1YVL - chains A and C; structure by X-ray diffraction, 3.00 A resolution.

[Chain A]
Molecule: Signal transducer and activator of transcription 1-alpha/beta
From: Homo sapiens
Reference sequence: P42224 (STAT1_HUMAN); numbering as in UniProt (aligned over 1-683)
Amino-acid sequence (683 residues; numbered 1 to 683; the number before each row is that of its first residue):
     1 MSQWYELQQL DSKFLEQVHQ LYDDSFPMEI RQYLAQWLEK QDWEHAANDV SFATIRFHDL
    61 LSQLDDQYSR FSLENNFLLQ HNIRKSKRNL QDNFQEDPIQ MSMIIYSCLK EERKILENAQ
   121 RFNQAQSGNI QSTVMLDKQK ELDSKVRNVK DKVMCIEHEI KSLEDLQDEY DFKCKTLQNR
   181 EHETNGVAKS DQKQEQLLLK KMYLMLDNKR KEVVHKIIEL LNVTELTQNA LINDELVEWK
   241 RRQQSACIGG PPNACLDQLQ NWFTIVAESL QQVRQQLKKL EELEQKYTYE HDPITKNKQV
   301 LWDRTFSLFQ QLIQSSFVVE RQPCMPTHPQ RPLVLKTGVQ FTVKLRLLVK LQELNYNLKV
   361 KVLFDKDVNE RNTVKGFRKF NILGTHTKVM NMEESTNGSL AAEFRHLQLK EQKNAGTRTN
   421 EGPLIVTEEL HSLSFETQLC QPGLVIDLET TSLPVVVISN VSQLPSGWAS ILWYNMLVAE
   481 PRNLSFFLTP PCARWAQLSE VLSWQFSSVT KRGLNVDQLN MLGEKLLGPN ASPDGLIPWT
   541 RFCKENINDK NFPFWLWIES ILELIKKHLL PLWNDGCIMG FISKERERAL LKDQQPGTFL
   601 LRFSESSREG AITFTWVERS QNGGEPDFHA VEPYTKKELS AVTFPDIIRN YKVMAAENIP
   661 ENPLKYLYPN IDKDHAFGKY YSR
Unresolved in the structure: 1, 127-132, 182-187, 415-424, 545-549, 622-624
Residues lining bound ligands: gold ion (AU): Cys247, Gln322, Pro332
UniProt features mapped onto this chain:
  - modified residue: Ser2 (N-acetylserine), Lys114 (N6-methyllysine), Lys175 (N6-methyllysine), Lys296 (N6-methyllysine), Lys366 (N6-methyllysine), Lys525 (N6-methyllysine), Lys637 (N6-methyllysine), Glu657 (ADP-ribosyl glutamic acid), Lys665 (N6-methyllysine)
  - natural variant: Asp165 (D165G: In IMD31C; D165H: In IMD31C), Tyr170 (Y170N: In IMD31C), Cys174 (C174R: In IMD31C), Asn179 (N179K: In IMD31C), Lys201 (K201N: In IMD31B), Met202 (M202I: In IMD31C; M202V: In IMD31C), Ala267 (A267V: In IMD31C), Gln271 (Q271P: In IMD31C), Arg274 (R274Q: In IMD31C; R274W: In IMD31C), Lys278 (K278E: In IMD31C), Gln285 (Q285R: In IMD31C), Lys286 (K286I: In IMD31C), 10 further natural variant entries in UniProt
  - mutagenesis: Lys110 (K110R: Sumoylated), Lys114 (K114A: No effect on IFN-alpha-induced STAT1 phosphorylation and nuclear translocation), Lys175 (K175A: No effect on IFN-alpha-induced STAT1 phosphorylation and nuclear translocation), Lys296 (K296A: No effect on IFN-alpha-induced STAT1 phosphorylation and nuclear translocation), Lys366 (K366A: No effect on IFN-alpha-induced STAT1 phosphorylation and nuclear translocation), Lys525 (K525A: Strongly reduced IFN-alpha-induced STAT1 phosphorylation and nuclear translocation. Does not affect ability to homodimerize), Lys636 to Lys637 (No effect on IFN-alpha-induced STAT1 phosphorylation and nuclear translocation), Ala656 to Asn658 (Enhances STAT1 nuclear translocation and interferon (IFN)-stimulated gene (ISG) expression in response to IFN-beta stimulation. Reduces viral load in infected cultured cells), Glu657 (E657Q: Loss of ADP-ribosylation and increased Tyr-701 phosphorylation; when associated with Q-705), Lys665 (K665A: No effect on IFN-alpha-induced STAT1 phosphorylation and nuclear translocation)
What the authors report for this chain:
  - self-association interface (contacts with another copy of this molecule): Phe172, Gln340, Leu383, Gly384, Thr385, Val389, His406, Gln408
  - binding site for 5-residue peptide (chain C): Lys584, Arg602, His629, Tyr634
  - mutagenesis - F77A/L78A, F77A/L78A/F172W, F172W (Kd 3.9 uM): decreased binding to Signal transducer and activator of transcription 1-alpha/beta (chain A)

[Chain C]
Molecule: 5-residue peptide
Amino-acid sequence (5 residues; numbered 440 to 444; the number before each row is that of its first residue):
   440 YDKPH
Modified residues: Tyr440 (o-phosphotyrosine; PTR)

[Chain A / chain C interface]
Pairs across the interface (26; chain A residue first):
  Lys584(A) - Tyr440(C)
  Arg602(A) - Tyr440(C)
  Ser604(A) - Tyr440(C)
  Glu605(A) - Tyr440(C)
  Ser606(A) - Tyr440(C)
  Thr613(A) - Tyr440(C)
  Trp616(A) - Lys442(C)
  Phe628(A) - Asp441(C)
  His629(A) - Asp441(C)  salt bridge
  His629(A) - Lys442(C)
  Ala630(A) - Tyr440(C)
  Ala630(A) - Asp441(C)  hydrogen bond (backbone-backbone)
  Ala630(A) - Lys442(C)  hydrogen bond (backbone-backbone)
  Val631(A) - Tyr440(C)
  Val631(A) - Lys442(C)
  Val631(A) - Pro443(C)
  Glu632(A) - Tyr440(C)
  Glu632(A) - Lys442(C)  hydrogen bond (backbone-backbone)
  Glu632(A) - His444(C)  hydrogen bond (backbone-side chain)
  Pro633(A) - Tyr440(C)
  Pro633(A) - His444(C)
  Tyr634(A) - His444(C)  hydrogen bond (side chain-backbone)
  Tyr651(A) - Lys442(C)
  Tyr651(A) - Pro443(C)  hydrogen bond (side chain-backbone)
  Tyr651(A) - His444(C)
  Met654(A) - Lys442(C)
Also at the interface, not in a pair above, chain A (19 interface residues in all): Ser607, Glu638, Val653
The authors on this interface:
  - residue pairs: Asp441(C)-His629(A) (hydrogen bond), His444(C)-Tyr634(A) (hydrogen bond)

[Summary]
Chain A and chain C form an interface of 19 and 5 residues respectively; the contacts include 6 hydrogen bonds
and 1 salt bridge. Among the polar pairs are His629(A)-Asp441(C), Glu632(A)-His444(C) and Tyr634(A)-His444(C).
The authors report hydrogen bonds between Asp441(C) and His629(A) and His444(C) and Tyr634(A). The paper
reports a binding site for 5-residue peptide (chain C) at Lys584(A), Arg602(A) and His629(A) among others;
F77A/L78A, F77A/L78A/F172W and F172W of chain A reduce binding to Signal transducer and activator of
transcription 1-alpha/beta (chain A).
Here chain A is Signal transducer and activator of transcription 1-alpha/beta (Homo sapiens) and chain C is a
5-residue peptide. Entry 1YVL (Structure of Unphosphorylated STAT1) was determined by X-ray diffraction.
